4X23 - chains J and G of the 12 polymer chains in the assembly; structure by X-ray diffraction, 3.50 A resolution.

== Chain J ==
Molecule: 147-nt DNA strand
Organism: Homo sapiens
Sequence (147 nucleotides; numbered 1 to 147; the number before each row is that of its first residue):
     1 ATCGGATGTA TATATCTGAC ACGTGCCTGG AGACTAGGGA GTAATCCCCT TGGCGGTTAA
    61 AACGCGGGGG ACAGCGCGTA CGTGCGTTTA AGCGGTGCTA GAGCTGTCTA CGACCAATTG
   121 AGCGGCCTCG GCACCGGGAT TCTCGAT
Disordered / not traced: 147

== Chain G ==
Name: Histone H2A
Organism: Drosophila melanogaster
UniProt: P84051 (H2A_DROME); residues 15-116 here correspond to UniProt positions 16-117 (UniProt number = residue number + 1)
Sequence (102 residues; each row starts with the number of its first residue):
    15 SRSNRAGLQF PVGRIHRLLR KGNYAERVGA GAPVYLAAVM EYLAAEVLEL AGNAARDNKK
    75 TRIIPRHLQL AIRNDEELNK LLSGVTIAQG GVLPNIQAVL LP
UniProt features mapped onto this chain:
  - modified residue: Lys35 (N6-succinyllysine), Gln103 (N5-methylglutamine)
Reported in the primary citation:
  - mutagenesis - E60K, E63K: abolished binding to CENP-C motif

== How chain J and chain G interact ==
Contacting residue pairs (11):
  DC20(J) - Arg76(G)  hydrogen bond to the phosphate
  DA21(J) - Arg76(G)  salt bridge to the phosphate
  DG29(J) - Arg31(G)  sugar contact
  DG30(J) - Gly27(G)  sugar contact
  DG30(J) - Arg28(G)  phosphate contact
  DG30(J) - Arg31(G)  salt bridge to the phosphate
  DA31(J) - Arg16(G)  salt bridge to the phosphate
  DA31(J) - Gly27(G)  phosphate contact
  DG32(J) - Arg19(G)  salt bridge to the phosphate
  DG37(J) - Arg41(G)  base contact
  DG39(J) - Arg41(G)  sugar contact
Other interface residues (no listed pair), chain G (8 interface residues in all): Ser15

== Summary ==
Chain J and chain G each contribute 8 residues to their interface, with 1 hydrogen bond and 4 salt bridges.
Polar contacts include DC20(J)-Arg76(G), DA21(J)-Arg76(G) and DG30(J)-Arg31(G). From the paper: E60K and E63K
of chain G abolish binding to CENP-C motif.
Here chain J is a 147-nt DNA strand (Homo sapiens) and chain G is Histone H2A (Drosophila melanogaster). Entry
4X23 (Crystal structure of cenp-C in complex with the nucleosome core particle) was determined by X-ray
diffraction.
